Entry 5FLC (electron microscopy, 5.90 A resolution (low resolution: residue-level contacts below are approximate; hydrogen-bond / salt-bridge calls are withheld)); this record covers chains B and D of the 12 polymer chains in the assembly.

[Chain B]
Name: Serine/threonine-protein kinase mtor
Organism: Homo sapiens
Notes: EC 2.7.11.1; fragment: fat and pikk domains
UniProtKB: P42345 (MTOR_HUMAN); residue numbers follow UniProt; this construct covers 1382-2549
Sequence (1168 residues; row label = number of the first residue in the row):
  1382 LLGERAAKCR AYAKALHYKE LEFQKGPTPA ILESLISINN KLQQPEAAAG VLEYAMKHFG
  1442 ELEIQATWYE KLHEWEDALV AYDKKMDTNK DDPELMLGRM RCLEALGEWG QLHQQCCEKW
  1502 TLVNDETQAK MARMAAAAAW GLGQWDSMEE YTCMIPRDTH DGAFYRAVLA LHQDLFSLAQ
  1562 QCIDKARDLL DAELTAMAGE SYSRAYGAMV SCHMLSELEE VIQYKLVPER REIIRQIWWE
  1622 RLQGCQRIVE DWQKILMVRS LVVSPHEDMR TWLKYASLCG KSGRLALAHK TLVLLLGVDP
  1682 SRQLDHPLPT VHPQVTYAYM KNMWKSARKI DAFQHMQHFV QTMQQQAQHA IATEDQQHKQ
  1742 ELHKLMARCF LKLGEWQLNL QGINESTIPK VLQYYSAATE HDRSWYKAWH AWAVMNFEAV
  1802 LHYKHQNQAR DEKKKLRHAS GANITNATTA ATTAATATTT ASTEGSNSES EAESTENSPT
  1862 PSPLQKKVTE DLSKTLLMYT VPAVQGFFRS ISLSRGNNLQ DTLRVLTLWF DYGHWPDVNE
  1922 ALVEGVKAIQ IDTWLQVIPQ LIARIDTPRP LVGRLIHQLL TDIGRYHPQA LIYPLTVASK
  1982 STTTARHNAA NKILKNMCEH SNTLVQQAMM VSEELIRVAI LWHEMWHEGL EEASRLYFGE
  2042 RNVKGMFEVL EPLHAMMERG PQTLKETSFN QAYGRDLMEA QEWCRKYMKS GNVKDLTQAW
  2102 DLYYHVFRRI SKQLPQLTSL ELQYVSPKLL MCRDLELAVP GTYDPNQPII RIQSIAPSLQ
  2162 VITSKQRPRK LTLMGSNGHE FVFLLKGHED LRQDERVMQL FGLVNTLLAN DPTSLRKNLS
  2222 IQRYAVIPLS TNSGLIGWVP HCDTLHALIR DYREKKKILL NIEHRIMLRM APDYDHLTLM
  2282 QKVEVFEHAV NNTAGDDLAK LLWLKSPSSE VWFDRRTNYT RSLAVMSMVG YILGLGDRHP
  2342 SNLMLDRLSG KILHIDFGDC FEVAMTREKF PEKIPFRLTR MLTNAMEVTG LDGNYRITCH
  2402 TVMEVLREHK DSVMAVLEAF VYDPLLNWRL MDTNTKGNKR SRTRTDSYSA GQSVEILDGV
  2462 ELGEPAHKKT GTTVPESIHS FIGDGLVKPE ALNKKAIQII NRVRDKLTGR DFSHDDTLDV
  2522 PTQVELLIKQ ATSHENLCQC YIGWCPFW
Not modelled in the structure: 1382-1392, 1815-1866, 2437-2491
Residues lining bound ligands: rapamycin immunosuppressant drug (RAP): Glu2032, Ser2035, Arg2036, Phe2039, Gly2040, Thr2098, Trp2101, Tyr2105, Phe2108
Swiss-Prot annotation at these positions:
  - region: Val2162 to Arg2168 (G-loop), Lys2258 to Gly2296 (Interaction with MLST8), Gly2335 to Asn2343 (Catalytic loop), His2355 to Thr2380 (Activation loop)
  - binding site (1D-myo-inositol hexakisphosphate): Lys1662, Lys1702, Arg1749
  - binding site (ATP): Ser2165, Gln2167, Leu2185, Lys2187, Glu2190, Tyr2225, Gly2238, Trp2239, Val2240, Thr2245, Met2345, Ile2356
  - binding site (Mg(2+)): Asn2343, Asp2357
  - modified residue: Ser2159 (Phosphoserine), Thr2164 (Phosphothreonine), Thr2173 (Phosphothreonine), Thr2446 (Phosphothreonine), Ser2448 (Phosphoserine), Ser2478 (Phosphoserine), Ser2481 (Phosphoserine)
  - cross-link: Lys2066 (Glycyl lysine isopeptide (Lys-Gly) (interchain with G-Cter in ubiquitin))
  - natural variant: Tyr1450 (Y1450D: In FCORD2), Trp1456 (W1456G: In FCORD2), Ala1459 (A1459D: In FCORD2; A1459S: In FCORD2; uncertain significance), Leu1460 (L1460P: In FCORD2), Cys1483 (C1483R: In FCORD2), Trp1490 (W1490R: In SKS), Met1595 (M1595I: In SKS), Arg1709 (R1709H: In FCORD2; uncertain significance), Glu1799 (E1799K: In SKS), Ala1832 (A1832T: In SKS), Phe1888 (F1888C: In SKS), Thr1977 (T1977K: In FCORD2), 9 further natural variant entries in UniProt
  - mutagenesis: Lys2066 (K2066R: Complete loss ubiquitination by the SCF(FBXO22) complex), Ser2159 (S2159A: Reduces mTORC1-associated S-2481 autophosphorylation; when associated with A-2164. Reduced activity of the mTORC1 complex; S2159D: Mimics phosphorylation ...), Thr2164 (T2164A: Reduces mTORC1-associated S-2481 autophosphorylation; when associated with A-2159; T2164E: Stronger phosphorylation of RPS6KB1; when associated with D-2159), Thr2173 (T2173A: Increased mTOR kinase activity), His2340 (H2340A: Barely detectable kinase activity), Asp2357 (D2357E: Kinase-dead mutant, loss of interaction with TM4SF5 and loss of lysosome membrane localization; when associated with I-2364), Val2364 (V2364I: Kinase-dead mutant, loss of interaction with TM4SF5 and loss of lysosome membrane localization; when associated with E-2357)

[Chain D]
Name: Target of rapamycin complex subunit LST8
Organism: Homo sapiens
UniProtKB: Q9BVC4 (LST8_HUMAN); residue numbers follow UniProt; this construct covers 1-326
Sequence (326 residues; numbered 1 to 326; the number before each row is that of its first residue):
     1 MNTSPGTVGS DPVILATAGY DHTVRFWQAH SGICTRTVQH QDSQVNALEV TPDRSMIAAA
    61 GYQHIRMYDL NSNNPNPIIS YDGVNKNIAS VGFHEDGRWM YTGGEDCTAR IWDLRSRNLQ
   121 CQRIFQVNAP INCVCLHPNQ AELIVGDQSG AIHIWDLKTD HNEQLIPEPE VSITSAHIDP
   181 DASYMAAVNS TGNCYVWNLT GGIGDEVTQL IPKTKIPAHT RYALQCRFSP DSTLLATCSA
   241 DQTCKIWRTS NFSLMTELSI KSGNPGESSR GWMWGCAFSG DSQYIVTASS DNLARLWCVE
   301 TGEIKREYGG HQKAVVCLAF NDSVLG
Not modelled in the structure: 1-7, 325-326

[How chain B and chain D interact]
Residue-residue contacts (28):
  Arg2270(B) with Lys313(D)
  Met2271(B) with Tyr20(D); Lys313(D)
  Pro2273(B) with His22(D)
  Asp2274(B) with Asp42(D); Ser43(D); Gln44(D)
  His2277(B) with Gln44(D); Tyr62(D); Asn87(D)
  Leu2278(B) with Tyr20(D); Gln44(D); Asn87(D)
  Thr2279(B) with Asn46(D); Asn87(D)
  Leu2280(B) with Gln148(D)
  Met2281(B) with Tyr222(D); Leu224(D); Trp272(D); Trp274(D)
  Gln2282(B) with Tyr20(D); Asn46(D); Trp274(D); Val316(D)
  Glu2285(B) with Trp272(D); Ser290(D)
  Glu2288(B) with Arg221(D)
  Glu2536(B) with Tyr222(D)
Interface residues without a listed pair, chain B (16 interface residues in all): Ala2272, Val2284, Lys2370
Interface residues without a listed pair, chain D (20 interface residues in all): Lys86, Thr174, Gly271

[In short]
16 residues of chain B face 20 of chain D across their interface. Ligands of chain B: rapamycin
immunosuppressant drug. Curated annotation (UniProt) lists 3 residues binding 1D-myo-inositol
hexakisphosphate, 12 ATP-binding residues, Mg2+-binding residues Asn2343(B) and Asp2357(B) and 7 mutagenesis
sites on chain B.
Here chain B is Serine/threonine-protein kinase mtor and chain D is Target of rapamycin complex subunit LST8,
both from Homo sapiens. Entry 5FLC (Architecture of human mTOR Complex 1 - 5.9 Angstrom reconstruction) was
determined by electron microscopy together with 5EF5 from the same study.
